PDB entry 4D49 | X-ray diffraction, 2.09 A resolution | chains A and B of the 4 polymer chains in the assembly

[Chain A (and B)]
Protein: Armadillo repeat protein ARM00027
Organism: Synthetic construct
Notes: chain B of this document is another copy of the same molecule, construct and numbering; everything in this record applies to it too
Amino-acid sequence (243 residues; numbered 8 to 250; the number before each row is that of its first residue):
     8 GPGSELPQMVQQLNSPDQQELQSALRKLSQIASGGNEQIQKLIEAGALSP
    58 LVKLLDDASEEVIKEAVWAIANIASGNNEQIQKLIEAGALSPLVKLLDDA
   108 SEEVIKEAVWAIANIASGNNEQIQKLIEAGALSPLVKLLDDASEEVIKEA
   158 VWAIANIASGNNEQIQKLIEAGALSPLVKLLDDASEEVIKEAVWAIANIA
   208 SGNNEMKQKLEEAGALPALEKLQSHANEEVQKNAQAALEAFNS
Disordered / not traced: 8-11

[Chain A / chain B interface]
Residue-residue contacts (10):
  N43(A) with Q26(B), hydrogen bond (backbone-side chain)
  N84(A) with E68(B)
  N85(A) with E68(B), hydrogen bond (backbone-side chain)
  E86(A) with S66(B); E68(B)
  N126(A) with E110(B)
  N127(A) with E110(B), hydrogen bond (backbone-side chain)
  N168(A) with E152(B)
  N169(A) with E152(B), hydrogen bond (backbone-side chain)
  N211(A) with E194(B), hydrogen bond
Interface residues without a listed pair, chain A (11 interface residues in all): E128, N210
Interface residues without a listed pair, chain B (8 interface residues in all): A65, S108

[Summary]
Chain A and chain B form an interface of 11 and 8 residues respectively, with 5 hydrogen bonds. Polar pairs
include N43(A)-Q26(B), N85(A)-E68(B) and N127(A)-E110(B).
Chain A and chain B are both Armadillo repeat protein ARM00027 (Synthetic construct); the structure, Crystal
structure of computationally designed armadillo repeat proteins for modular peptide recognition, was
determined by X-ray diffraction together with 4D4E from the same study.
